PDB entry 8RVO | electron microscopy, 2.69 A resolution | chains 3 and L of the 34 polymer chains in the assembly

== Chain 3 ==
Protein: Proteasome maturation factor UMP1
From: Saccharomyces cerevisiae
UniProt: P38293 (UMP1_YEAST); numbering as in UniProt (aligned over 1-148)
Amino-acid sequence (148 residues; row label = number of the first residue in the row):
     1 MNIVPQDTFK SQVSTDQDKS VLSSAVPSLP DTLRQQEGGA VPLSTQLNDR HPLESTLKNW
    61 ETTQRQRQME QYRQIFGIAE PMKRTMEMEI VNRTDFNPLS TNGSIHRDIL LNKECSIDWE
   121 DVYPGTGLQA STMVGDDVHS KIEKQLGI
Unresolved in the structure: 126-131

== Chain L ==
Protein: Proteasome subunit beta type-5
From: Saccharomyces cerevisiae
Notes: EC 3.4.25.1
UniProt: P30656 (PSB5_YEAST); the author numbering skips numbers that UniProt does not, so the offset changes along the chain: -75 to -1 = UniProt 1-75; 1-212 = UniProt 76-287
Amino-acid sequence (287 residues; row label = number of the first residue in the row; note: 1 number in that range is skipped by the numbering (no residue carries it; nothing is unmodelled there); numbers below 1 keep their minus sign (Met-75 is residue -75)):
   -75 MQAIADSFSV PNRLVKELQY DNEQNLESDF VTGASQFQRL APSLTVPPIA SPQQFLRAHT
   -15 DDSRNPDCKI KIAHG
     1 TTTLAFRFQG GIIVAVDSRA TAGNWVASQT VKKVIEINPF LLGTMAGGAA DCQFWETWLG
    61 SQCRLHELRE KERISVAAAS KILSNLVYQY KGAGLSMGTM ICGYTRKEGP TIYYVDSDGT
   121 RLKGDIFCVG SGQTFAYGVL DSNYKWDLSV EDALYLGKRS ILAAAHRDAY SGGSVNLYHV
   181 TEDGWIYHGN HDVGELFWKV KEEEGSFNNV IG
Unresolved in the structure: -65 to -63, -13, 166-173, 192-212

== How chain 3 and chain L interact ==
Residue-residue contacts (56):
  Phe9(3) - Pro-28(L)
  Phe9(3) - Ile-27(L)
  Phe9(3) - Ala-26(L)  hydrophobic
  Lys10(3) - Val-30(L)
  Lys10(3) - Pro-29(L)
  Lys10(3) - Pro-28(L)
  Ser11(3) - Gln-52(L)
  Ser11(3) - Thr-31(L)
  Ser11(3) - Val-30(L)  hydrogen bond (backbone-backbone)
  Gln12(3) - Ser-33(L)  hydrogen bond
  Gln12(3) - Leu-32(L)
  Val13(3) - Ser-33(L)
  Val13(3) - Leu-32(L)  hydrogen bond (backbone-backbone)
  Val13(3) - Val-30(L)  hydrophobic
  Ser14(3) - Arg-37(L)
  Ser14(3) - Pro-34(L)
  Ser14(3) - Tyr90(L)
  Thr15(3) - Ala-35(L)
  Thr15(3) - Leu86(L)
  Thr15(3) - Tyr90(L)
  Asp16(3) - Arg-37(L)  salt bridge
  Asp16(3) - Ala-35(L)
  Ser24(3) - Arg69(L)
  Ala25(3) - Arg69(L)  hydrogen bond (backbone-side chain)
  Val26(3) - Gln62(L)
  Val26(3) - Ile82(L)  hydrophobic
  Pro27(3) - Arg69(L)
  Ser28(3) - Ala-35(L)
  Ser28(3) - Trp58(L)
  Ser28(3) - Gln62(L)  hydrogen bond
  Leu29(3) - Ile82(L)
  Pro30(3) - Gln89(L)
  Ala40(3) - Tyr88(L)
  Pro42(3) - Tyr88(L)
  Pro42(3) - Gln89(L)
  Leu43(3) - Gln89(L)
  Ser44(3) - Gln89(L)
  Ser44(3) - Tyr90(L)
  Ser44(3) - Lys91(L)  hydrogen bond (side chain-backbone)
  Leu47(3) - Ala-26(L)
  Leu47(3) - Pro-24(L)
  Asn48(3) - Ser-25(L)
  Asn48(3) - Pro-24(L)
  Asn48(3) - Gln-23(L)  hydrogen bond (side chain-backbone)
  Met69(3) - Phe-68(L)  hydrophobic
  Arg73(3) - Phe-68(L)
  Arg73(3) - Val-66(L)
  Ile78(3) - Ala-71(L)
  Ile78(3) - Phe-68(L)
  Pro81(3) - Phe-68(L)  hydrophobic
  Met82(3) - Met-75(L)  hydrophobic
  Met82(3) - Ile-72(L)  hydrophobic
  Met82(3) - Ala-71(L)  hydrophobic
  Thr85(3) - Ile-72(L)
  Thr85(3) - Phe-68(L)
  Glu89(3) - Ile-72(L)
Interface residues without a listed pair, chain 3 (31 interface residues in all): Val41, Asp49, Met86
Interface residues without a listed pair, chain L (34 interface residues in all): Ser-67, Ser-48, Leu-36, Asn85, Ala93

== In short ==
Chain 3 and chain L form an interface of 31 and 34 residues respectively, with 7 hydrogen bonds and 1 salt
bridge. Polar pairs include Asp16(3)-Arg-37(L), Gln12(3)-Ser-33(L) and Ala25(3)-Arg69(L).
Here chain 3 is Proteasome maturation factor UMP1 and chain L is Proteasome subunit beta type-5, both from
Saccharomyces cerevisiae. Entry 8RVO (Proteasomal late precursor complex from pre1-1, state 1) was determined
by electron microscopy together with 8RVL, 8RVP, 8RVQ and 9GBK from the same study.
